PDB entry 6Y45 | X-ray diffraction, 1.68 A resolution | chains A and C

# Chain A (and C)
Molecule: Rrf2 family transcriptional regulator
Source organism: Streptomyces venezuelae (strain ATCC 10712 / CBS 650.69 / DSM 40230 / JCM 4526 / NBRC 13096 / PD 04745)
Notes: chain C of this document is another copy of the same molecule, construct and numbering; everything in this record applies to it too
UniProtKB: F2RGC9 (F2RGC9_STRVP); residues 1-160 here = UniProt positions 1-160
Chain sequence (166 residues; each row starts with the number of its first residue):
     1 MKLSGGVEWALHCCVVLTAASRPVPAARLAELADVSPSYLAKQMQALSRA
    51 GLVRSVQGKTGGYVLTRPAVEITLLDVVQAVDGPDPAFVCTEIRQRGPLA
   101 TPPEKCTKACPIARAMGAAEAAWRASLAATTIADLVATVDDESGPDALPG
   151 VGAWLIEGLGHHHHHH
Disordered / not traced: 164-166
Sequence notes: engineered mutation A33 (His in F2RGC9); expression tag (161-166)
Ion coordination: 2Fe-2S cluster Fe site 1: E8, H12 (shared with C90(C), C110(C) of chain C); 2Fe-2S cluster Fe site 2: C90, C110 (shared with E8(C), H12(C) of chain C)
Small-molecule neighbours: 2Fe-2S cluster (FES): F88, C90, T91, E92, I93, R94, C110, I112, A113
From the paper describing this entry:
  - conformationally variable residues (helix shift, side-chain flip): W9, Y39
  - 2Fe-2S cluster coordination: E8, H12, C90, C110

# Chain A / chain C interface
Residue-residue contacts (94):
  M1(A) - M1(C)
  M1(A) - K2(C)
  M1(A) - L3(C)  hydrophobic
  M1(A) - P86(C)
  M1(A) - A87(C)
  M1(A) - W123(C)  hydrophobic
  K2(A) - M1(C)  hydrogen bond (backbone-backbone)
  K2(A) - A87(C)
  L3(A) - A87(C)  hydrogen bond (backbone-backbone)
  L3(A) - F88(C)  hydrophobic
  L3(A) - M116(C)  hydrophobic
  E8(A) - F88(C)
  E8(A) - V89(C)
  E8(A) - C90(C)  hydrogen bond
  E8(A) - T91(C)  hydrogen bond
  E8(A) - E92(C)  hydrogen bond (side chain-backbone)
  E8(A) - I93(C)
  W9(A) - I93(C)  hydrophobic
  W9(A) - R96(C)
  L11(A) - I112(C)  hydrophobic
  L11(A) - M116(C)  hydrophobic
  H12(A) - I93(C)
  H12(A) - C110(C)  hydrogen bond
  H12(A) - I112(C)
  V15(A) - I112(C)  hydrophobic
  E31(A) - P98(C)
  L32(A) - R96(C)
  L32(A) - G97(C)
  L32(A) - P98(C)
  A33(A) - R96(C)  hydrogen bond (backbone-side chain)
  D34(A) - R96(C)  hydrogen bond (backbone-side chain)
  D34(A) - G97(C)
  V35(A) - R96(C)
  L74(A) - A115(C)  hydrophobic
  V78(A) - M116(C)  hydrophobic
  D85(A) - K2(C)  hydrogen bond (backbone-side chain)
  P86(A) - K2(C)
  A87(A) - K2(C)
  A87(A) - L3(C)  hydrogen bond (backbone-backbone)
  F88(A) - E8(C)
  V89(A) - E8(C)
  C90(A) - E8(C)  hydrogen bond
  T91(A) - E8(C)  hydrogen bond
  E92(A) - E8(C)  hydrogen bond (backbone-side chain)
  I93(A) - E8(C)
  I93(A) - W9(C)  hydrophobic
  I93(A) - H12(C)
  R96(A) - A33(C)  hydrogen bond (side chain-backbone)
  R96(A) - D34(C)  hydrogen bond (side chain-backbone)
  G97(A) - L32(C)
  P98(A) - E31(C)
  P98(A) - L32(C)
  P98(A) - W154(C)  hydrophobic
  L99(A) - L32(C)  hydrophobic
  L99(A) - V151(C)  hydrophobic
  L99(A) - W154(C)
  K105(A) - S143(C)  hydrogen bond (side chain-backbone)
  C110(A) - H12(C)  hydrogen bond
  P111(A) - T138(C)
  P111(A) - E142(C)
  I112(A) - L11(C)  hydrophobic
  I112(A) - H12(C)
  I112(A) - L135(C)  hydrophobic
  R114(A) - T138(C)
  R114(A) - E142(C)  salt bridge
  A115(A) - L74(C)  hydrophobic
  M116(A) - L3(C)  hydrophobic
  M116(A) - L11(C)  hydrophobic
  M116(A) - V78(C)  hydrophobic
  M116(A) - L127(C)  hydrophobic
  A118(A) - S126(C)
  A119(A) - W123(C)
  A119(A) - S126(C)
  A119(A) - L127(C)  hydrophobic
  E120(A) - W123(C)
  A122(A) - A122(C)
  W123(A) - A87(C)  hydrophobic
  W123(A) - A119(C)
  W123(A) - E120(C)
  W123(A) - W123(C)
  S126(A) - A118(C)
  S126(A) - A119(C)
  L127(A) - M116(C)  hydrophobic
  L127(A) - A119(C)  hydrophobic
  L135(A) - I112(C)  hydrophobic
  L135(A) - A115(C)  hydrophobic
  T138(A) - P111(C)
  T138(A) - R114(C)
  E142(A) - P111(C)
  E142(A) - R114(C)  salt bridge
  G150(A) - L99(C)
  V151(A) - L99(C)  hydrophobic
  W154(A) - P98(C)  hydrophobic
  W154(A) - L99(C)  hydrophobic
Also at the interface, not in a pair above, chain A (53 interface residues in all): V7, R94, K108, T130, V139
Also at the interface, not in a pair above, chain C (52 interface residues in all): V7, V15, V35, D82, D85, R94, T130, V139

# Summary
The interface between chain A and chain C involves 53 residues on one side and 52 on the other; the contacts
include 17 hydrogen bonds and 2 salt bridges. Polar pairs include R114(A)-E142(C), E8(A)-C90(C) and
E8(A)-T91(C). From the paper: 2Fe-2S cluster coordination by E8(A), H12(A) and C90(A) among others;
conformational variability at W9(A) and Y39(A).
Chain A and chain C are both Rrf2 family transcriptional regulator (Streptomyces venezuelae (strain ATCC 10712
/ CBS 650.69 / DSM 40230 / JCM 4526 / NBRC 13096 / PD 04745)); the structure, Crystal Structure of the H33A
variant of RsrR, was determined by X-ray diffraction together with 6Y42 from the same study.
